7MER - chains A and B; structure by X-ray diffraction, 1.74 A resolution.

# Chain A (and B)
Name: Delta-1-pyrroline-5-carboxylate dehydrogenase, mitochondrial
From: Mus musculus
Notes: EC 1.2.1.88; chain B of this document is another copy of the same molecule, construct and numbering; everything in this record applies to it too
UniProt: Q8CHT0 (AL4A1_MOUSE); residues 22-563 here correspond to UniProt positions 21-562 (UniProt number = residue number - 1)
Sequence (563 residues; numbered 1 to 563; the number before each row is that of its first residue):
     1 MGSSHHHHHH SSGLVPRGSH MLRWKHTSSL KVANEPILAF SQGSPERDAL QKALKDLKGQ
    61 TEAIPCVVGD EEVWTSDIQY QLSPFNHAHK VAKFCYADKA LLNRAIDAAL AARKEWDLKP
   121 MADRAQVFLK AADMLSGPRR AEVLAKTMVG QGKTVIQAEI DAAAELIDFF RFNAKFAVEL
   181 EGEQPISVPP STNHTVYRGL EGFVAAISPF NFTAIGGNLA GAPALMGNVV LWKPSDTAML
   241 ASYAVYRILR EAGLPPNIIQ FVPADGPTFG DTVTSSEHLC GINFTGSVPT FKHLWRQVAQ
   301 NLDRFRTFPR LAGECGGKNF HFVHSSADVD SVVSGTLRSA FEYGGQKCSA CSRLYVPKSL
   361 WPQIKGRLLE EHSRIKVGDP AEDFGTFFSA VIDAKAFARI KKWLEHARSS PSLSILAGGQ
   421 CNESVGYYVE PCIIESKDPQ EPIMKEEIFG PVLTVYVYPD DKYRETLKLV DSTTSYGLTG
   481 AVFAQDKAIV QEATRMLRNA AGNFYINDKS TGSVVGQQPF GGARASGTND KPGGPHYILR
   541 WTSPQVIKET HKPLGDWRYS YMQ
Disordered / not traced: 1-31 (chain B: 1-28)
Sequence notes: expression tag (1-21); conflict Ala-33 (Thr32 in Q8CHT0), Thr-61 (Met60 in Q8CHT0), Lys-468 (Gln467 in Q8CHT0)
Small-molecule neighbours: 4-hydroxyproline (HYP): Glu-165, Phe-212, Ile-215, Lys-347, Ser-349, Thr-511, Gly-512, Ser-513, Phe-520
Curated features (UniProtKB/Swiss-Prot):
  - active site: Glu-314 (Proton acceptor), Cys-348 (Nucleophile)
  - binding site (NAD(+)): Ser-208, Lys-233, Gly-286 to Thr-290, Glu-447
  - binding site (substrate): Ser-513
  - site: Asn-211 (Transition state stabilizer)
  - modified residue: Lys-31 (N6-succinyllysine), Ser-44 (Phosphoserine), Lys-52 (N6-acetyllysine), Lys-93 (N6-acetyllysine), Lys-99 (N6-acetyllysine), Lys-114 (N6-acetyllysine), Lys-130 (N6-acetyllysine), Lys-175 (N6-acetyllysine), Lys-318 (N6-acetyllysine), Lys-347 (N6-succinyllysine), Lys-358 (N6-acetyllysine), Lys-365 (N6-acetyllysine), Lys-376 (N6-acetyllysine), Lys-395 (N6-succinyllysine), Lys-462 (N6-acetyllysine), Lys-509 (N6-acetyllysine), Lys-531 (N6-acetyllysine), Lys-552 (N6-acetyllysine)
What the authors report for this chain:
  - binding site for 4-hydroxyproline: Glu-165, Phe-212, Lys-347, Ser-349, Thr-511 to Ser-513, Phe-520
  - conformationally variable residues (order/disorder transition): Gly-555 to Gln-563

# Interface between chain A and chain B
Contacting residue pairs (207):
  Ala-39(A) with Tyr-561(B)
  Phe-40(A) with Tyr-561(B)
  Gln-42(A) with Gln-563(B)
  Arg-47(A) with Tyr-561(B), hydrogen bond (side chain-backbone)
  Arg-113(A) with Asn-499(B)
  Asp-117(A) with Arg-498(B), salt bridge
  Leu-118(A) with Arg-498(B)
  Thr-154(A) with Tyr-561(B)
  Val-155(A) with Tyr-561(B), hydrophobic
  Ile-156(A) with Tyr-559(B), hydrophobic; Tyr-561(B)
  Phe-172(A) with Ile-186(B), hydrophobic
  Leu-180(A) with His-536(B)
  Glu-183(A) with His-536(B), salt bridge
  Pro-185(A) with Gly-516(B); Gln-517(B)
  Ile-186(A) with Phe-172(B), hydrophobic; Gly-516(B), hydrogen bond (backbone-backbone); Gln-517(B)
  Val-188(A) with Gln-517(B)
  Asn-193(A) with Gln-517(B); Gln-518(B), hydrogen bond
  Val-196(A) with Arg-498(B)
  Tyr-197(A) with His-536(B)
  Arg-198(A) with Arg-498(B), hydrogen bond (side chain-backbone); Asn-499(B); Ala-501(B), hydrogen bond (side chain-backbone); Gly-502(B); Asn-529(B)
  Glu-201(A) with Asn-499(B); Arg-524(B), salt bridge
  Phe-291(A) with Phe-308(B), hydrophobic
  Lys-292(A) with Leu-302(B); Asp-303(B)
  Trp-295(A) with Ala-299(B); Leu-302(B), hydrophobic; Phe-308(B), hydrophobic; Pro-309(B)
  Arg-296(A) with Ala-299(B), hydrogen bond (side chain-backbone); Gln-300(B), hydrogen bond (side chain-backbone); Leu-302(B); Asp-303(B), salt bridge
  Ala-299(A) with Trp-295(B); Arg-296(B), hydrogen bond (backbone-side chain); Ala-299(B), hydrophobic
  Gln-300(A) with Arg-296(B), hydrogen bond (backbone-side chain)
  Leu-302(A) with Lys-292(B); Trp-295(B), hydrophobic; Arg-296(B)
  Asp-303(A) with Lys-292(B); Arg-296(B), salt bridge
  Arg-306(A) with Arg-524(B); Ala-525(B)
  Thr-307(A) with Ala-523(B); Arg-524(B), hydrogen bond (side chain-backbone)
  Phe-308(A) with Phe-291(B), hydrophobic; Trp-295(B), hydrophobic; Arg-524(B); Ala-525(B); Gly-527(B)
  Pro-309(A) with Trp-295(B)
  Arg-310(A) with Thr-528(B), hydrogen bond (side chain-backbone)
  Ser-331(A) with Pro-553(B); Leu-554(B), hydrogen bond (side chain-backbone)
  Ser-334(A) with Leu-554(B); Gly-555(B), hydrogen bond (side chain-backbone); Asp-556(B); Trp-557(B)
  Gly-335(A) with Leu-554(B)
  Leu-337(A) with Trp-557(B)
  Arg-338(A) with Asp-556(B), hydrogen bond (side chain-backbone); Trp-557(B), hydrogen bond (side chain-backbone); Arg-558(B), hydrogen bond (side chain-backbone); Tyr-559(B), hydrogen bond
  Glu-342(A) with Tyr-559(B), hydrogen bond
  Glu-371(A) with Trp-557(B), hydrogen bond; Arg-558(B), salt bridge
  Arg-374(A) with Trp-557(B); Arg-558(B)
  Ile-375(A) with Trp-557(B), hydrophobic
  Phe-384(A) with Tyr-561(B); Met-562(B)
  Gly-385(A) with Met-562(B)
  Phe-387(A) with Trp-557(B), hydrophobic; Met-562(B), hydrophobic
  Thr-494(A) with Ile-547(B)
  Arg-495(A) with Leu-118(B)
  Leu-497(A) with Gln-545(B)
  Arg-498(A) with Asp-117(B), salt bridge; Leu-118(B); Val-196(B); Arg-198(B), hydrogen bond (backbone-side chain); Gln-545(B), hydrogen bond (backbone-side chain)
  Asn-499(A) with Arg-113(B); Arg-198(B); Glu-201(B)
  Ala-501(A) with Arg-198(B), hydrogen bond (backbone-side chain); Gln-545(B), hydrogen bond (backbone-side chain)
  Gly-502(A) with Gln-545(B); Val-546(B), hydrogen bond (backbone-backbone)
  Asn-503(A) with Val-546(B)
  Phe-504(A) with Gln-545(B); Val-546(B), hydrogen bond (backbone-backbone); Ile-547(B); Lys-548(B), hydrogen bond (backbone-backbone)
  Tyr-505(A) with Lys-548(B)
  Ile-506(A) with Ile-547(B), hydrophobic; Lys-548(B), hydrogen bond (backbone-backbone); Glu-549(B); Thr-550(B), hydrogen bond (backbone-backbone)
  Asn-507(A) with Thr-550(B); Leu-554(B)
  Asp-508(A) with Lys-548(B), salt bridge; Thr-550(B), hydrogen bond; Leu-554(B)
  Gly-516(A) with Pro-185(B); Ile-186(B), hydrogen bond (backbone-backbone)
  Gln-517(A) with Pro-185(B); Ile-186(B); Val-188(B); Asn-193(B); Val-546(B)
  Gln-518(A) with Asn-193(B), hydrogen bond; Val-546(B); Lys-548(B)
  Pro-519(A) with Val-546(B)
  Ala-523(A) with Thr-307(B); Ser-543(B)
  Arg-524(A) with Glu-201(B), salt bridge; Arg-306(B); Thr-307(B), hydrogen bond (backbone-side chain); Phe-308(B)
  Ala-525(A) with Arg-306(B); Phe-308(B)
  Gly-527(A) with Phe-308(B)
  Thr-528(A) with Arg-310(B), hydrogen bond (backbone-side chain)
  Asn-529(A) with Arg-198(B); Arg-310(B); Ser-543(B), hydrogen bond; Pro-544(B), hydrogen bond (side chain-backbone)
  Lys-531(A) with Pro-544(B); Val-546(B)
  His-536(A) with Leu-180(B); Glu-183(B), salt bridge; Tyr-197(B); Leu-539(B)
  Leu-539(A) with His-536(B); Leu-539(B), hydrophobic
  Arg-540(A) with Arg-540(B)
  Ser-543(A) with Ala-523(B); Asn-529(B), hydrogen bond
  Pro-544(A) with Asn-529(B), hydrogen bond (backbone-side chain); Lys-531(B)
  Gln-545(A) with Arg-498(B), hydrogen bond (side chain-backbone); Ala-501(B), hydrogen bond (side chain-backbone); Gly-502(B); Phe-504(B)
  Val-546(A) with Gly-502(B), hydrogen bond (backbone-backbone); Asn-503(B); Phe-504(B), hydrogen bond (backbone-backbone); Gln-517(B); Gln-518(B); Pro-519(B); Lys-531(B)
  Ile-547(A) with Thr-494(B); Phe-504(B); Ile-506(B), hydrophobic
  Lys-548(A) with Phe-504(B), hydrogen bond (backbone-backbone); Tyr-505(B); Ile-506(B), hydrogen bond (backbone-backbone); Asp-508(B), salt bridge; Gln-518(B)
  Glu-549(A) with Ile-506(B)
  Thr-550(A) with Ile-506(B), hydrogen bond (backbone-backbone); Asn-507(B); Asp-508(B), hydrogen bond
  Pro-553(A) with Asp-328(B); Ser-331(B)
  Leu-554(A) with Ser-331(B), hydrogen bond (backbone-side chain); Ser-334(B); Gly-335(B); Asn-507(B); Asp-508(B)
  Gly-555(A) with Ser-334(B), hydrogen bond (backbone-side chain)
  Asp-556(A) with Arg-338(B), hydrogen bond (backbone-side chain)
  Trp-557(A) with Ser-334(B); Leu-337(B); Arg-338(B), hydrogen bond (backbone-side chain); Glu-371(B), hydrogen bond; Arg-374(B); Ile-375(B), hydrophobic; Phe-387(B)
  Arg-558(A) with Arg-338(B), hydrogen bond (backbone-side chain); Glu-371(B), salt bridge; Arg-374(B)
  Tyr-559(A) with Ile-156(B), hydrophobic; Arg-338(B); Glu-342(B), hydrogen bond
  Tyr-561(A) with Ala-39(B); Phe-40(B); Arg-47(B), hydrogen bond (backbone-side chain); Thr-154(B); Val-155(B), hydrophobic; Ile-156(B); Phe-384(B)
  Met-562(A) with Phe-384(B); Gly-385(B)
Interface residues without a listed pair, chain A (99 interface residues in all): Gln-157, Ser-191, Val-298, Asn-301, Asp-328, Thr-386, Phe-483, Lys-509, Gln-563
Interface residues without a listed pair, chain B (98 interface residues in all): Gln-42, Gln-157, Ser-191, Asn-301, Thr-386, Phe-483, Leu-497, Lys-509, Ser-560

# Summary
99 residues of chain A face 98 of chain B across their interface; the contacts include 53 hydrogen bonds and
12 salt bridges. Polar contacts include Asp-117(A)/Arg-498(B), Glu-183(A)/His-536(B) and
Glu-201(A)/Arg-524(B). Bound to chain A: 4-hydroxyproline. From the paper: a binding site for 4-hydroxyproline
at Glu-165(A), Phe-212(A) and Lys-347(A) among others; conformational variability at Gly-555(A).
Both chains are Delta-1-pyrroline-5-carboxylate dehydrogenase, mitochondrial (Mus musculus). Entry 7MER
(Structure of ALDH4A1 complexed with trans-4-Hydroxy-L-proline) was determined by X-ray diffraction, deposited
together with 7MES.
